3AEX - chains A and B; structure by X-ray diffraction, 2.10 A resolution.

Chain A (and B):
Name: Threonine synthase
Organism: Thermus thermophilus
Notes: EC 4.2.3.1; chain B of this document is another copy of the same molecule, construct and numbering; everything in this record applies to it too
UniProt: Q5SL02 (Q5SL02_THET8); residues 1-351 here = UniProt positions 1-351
Chain sequence (351 residues; numbered 1 to 351; the number before each row is that of its first residue):
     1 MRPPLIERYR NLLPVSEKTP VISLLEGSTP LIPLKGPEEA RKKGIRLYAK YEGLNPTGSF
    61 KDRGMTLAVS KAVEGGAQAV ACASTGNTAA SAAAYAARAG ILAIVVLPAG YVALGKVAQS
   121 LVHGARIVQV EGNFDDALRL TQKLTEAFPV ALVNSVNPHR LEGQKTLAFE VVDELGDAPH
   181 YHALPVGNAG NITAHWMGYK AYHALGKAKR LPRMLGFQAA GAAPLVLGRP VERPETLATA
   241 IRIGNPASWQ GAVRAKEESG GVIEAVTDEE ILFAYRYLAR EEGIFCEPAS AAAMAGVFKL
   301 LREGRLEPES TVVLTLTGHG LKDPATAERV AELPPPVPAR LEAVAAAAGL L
Ligand contacts: AN7 ((3E)-4-{3-hydroxy-2-methyl-5-[(phosphonooxy)methyl]pyridin-4-yl}-2-oxobut-3-enoic acid): F60, K61, A83, S84, T85, G86, N87, T88, K116, F134, P185, V186, G187, N188, A189, G190, N191, A240, I241, I243, E287, A289, S290, T317, G318

Chain A / chain B interface:
Pairs across the interface (142; chain A residue first):
  M1(A) - L31(B)
  M1(A) - E174(B)
  R2(A) - E174(B)
  L24(A) - I32(B)
  L24(A) - E282(B)
  L24(A) - G283(B)
  L24(A) - I284(B)  hydrophobic
  L25(A) - P30(B)  hydrophobic
  L25(A) - L31(B)
  L25(A) - I32(B)  hydrophobic
  S28(A) - M1(B)
  P30(A) - R2(B)
  P30(A) - L25(B)  hydrophobic
  L31(A) - L25(B)
  I32(A) - L24(B)
  I32(A) - L25(B)  hydrophobic
  I32(A) - R98(B)
  P33(A) - R98(B)  hydrogen bond (backbone-side chain)
  K35(A) - A97(B)  hydrogen bond (side chain-backbone)
  K35(A) - R98(B)  hydrogen bond (side chain-backbone)
  Y51(A) - P56(B)
  L54(A) - L54(B)
  L54(A) - N55(B)
  L54(A) - P56(B)  hydrophobic
  N55(A) - L54(B)
  P56(A) - Y51(B)
  P56(A) - L54(B)  hydrophobic
  P56(A) - H319(B)  hydrogen bond (backbone-side chain)
  A94(A) - G283(B)
  A97(A) - K35(B)  hydrogen bond (backbone-side chain)
  A97(A) - A279(B)
  A97(A) - R280(B)
  A97(A) - E281(B)
  A97(A) - G283(B)
  R98(A) - I32(B)
  R98(A) - P33(B)  hydrogen bond (side chain-backbone)
  R98(A) - K35(B)  hydrogen bond (backbone-side chain)
  R98(A) - E282(B)  salt bridge
  I104(A) - A348(B)  hydrophobic
  I104(A) - L350(B)  hydrophobic
  A109(A) - P336(B)  hydrophobic
  L114(A) - P324(B)  hydrophobic
  G115(A) - L321(B)
  A118(A) - P324(B)
  A118(A) - A327(B)  hydrophobic
  Q119(A) - F285(B)
  Q119(A) - L321(B)
  L121(A) - R280(B)  hydrogen bond (backbone-side chain)
  L121(A) - A331(B)
  L121(A) - E332(B)
  L121(A) - L333(B)
  V122(A) - Y275(B)  hydrophobic
  V122(A) - A279(B)
  V122(A) - R280(B)  hydrogen bond (backbone-side chain)
  V122(A) - F285(B)  hydrophobic
  H123(A) - A279(B)  hydrogen bond (side chain-backbone)
  H123(A) - R280(B)
  H123(A) - G283(B)
  H123(A) - F285(B)
  G124(A) - R280(B)
  R126(A) - A348(B)  hydrogen bond (side chain-backbone)
  I127(A) - L333(B)  hydrophobic
  I127(A) - P334(B)
  V128(A) - V337(B)  hydrophobic
  V128(A) - V344(B)  hydrophobic
  V128(A) - A347(B)  hydrophobic
  V128(A) - A348(B)
  Q129(A) - L333(B)
  Q129(A) - P334(B)  hydrogen bond (side chain-backbone)
  Q129(A) - P336(B)
  Q129(A) - V337(B)  hydrogen bond (backbone-backbone)
  V130(A) - V337(B)
  V130(A) - V344(B)  hydrophobic
  E131(A) - P336(B)
  E131(A) - V337(B)  hydrogen bond (backbone-backbone)
  L140(A) - A339(B)
  L140(A) - R340(B)
  L140(A) - L341(B)
  K143(A) - L341(B)
  L144(A) - L341(B)
  L144(A) - A345(B)  hydrophobic
  L144(A) - L350(B)  hydrophobic
  F148(A) - A345(B)  hydrophobic
  F148(A) - L350(B)
  F148(A) - L351(B)  hydrophobic
  Y275(A) - V122(B)  hydrophobic
  R276(A) - V122(B)  hydrogen bond (side chain-backbone)
  R276(A) - G124(B)
  A279(A) - A97(B)
  A279(A) - V122(B)
  A279(A) - H123(B)  hydrogen bond (backbone-side chain)
  R280(A) - A97(B)
  R280(A) - V122(B)
  R280(A) - H123(B)
  E281(A) - A97(B)
  E282(A) - L24(B)
  E282(A) - R98(B)  salt bridge
  G283(A) - L24(B)
  G283(A) - A94(B)
  G283(A) - A97(B)
  G283(A) - H123(B)
  I284(A) - H123(B)
  F285(A) - Q119(B)
  F285(A) - V122(B)  hydrophobic
  F285(A) - H123(B)
  H319(A) - P56(B)  hydrogen bond (side chain-backbone)
  L321(A) - G115(B)
  L321(A) - Q119(B)
  L321(A) - L321(B)  hydrophobic
  L321(A) - K322(B)
  K322(A) - L321(B)
  P324(A) - L114(B)  hydrophobic
  P324(A) - A118(B)  hydrophobic
  A327(A) - A118(B)
  A331(A) - L121(B)
  L333(A) - L121(B)  hydrophobic
  L333(A) - I127(B)  hydrophobic
  L333(A) - Q129(B)
  P334(A) - I127(B)
  P334(A) - Q129(B)  hydrogen bond (backbone-side chain)
  P336(A) - A109(B)  hydrophobic
  P336(A) - Q129(B)
  P336(A) - E131(B)
  V337(A) - Q129(B)  hydrogen bond (backbone-backbone)
  V337(A) - V130(B)
  V337(A) - E131(B)  hydrogen bond (backbone-backbone)
  P338(A) - E131(B)
  A339(A) - E131(B)
  A339(A) - L140(B)
  R340(A) - L140(B)
  L341(A) - L140(B)
  L341(A) - K143(B)
  L341(A) - L144(B)
  V344(A) - V128(B)  hydrophobic
  V344(A) - V130(B)  hydrophobic
  A345(A) - F148(B)  hydrophobic
  A347(A) - V128(B)
  A348(A) - R126(B)  hydrogen bond (backbone-side chain)
  A348(A) - V128(B)
  L350(A) - I104(B)  hydrophobic
  L350(A) - L144(B)  hydrophobic
  L350(A) - F148(B)
Other interface residues (no listed pair), chain A (77 interface residues in all): R8, L34, T57, G100, V106, V117, E174, E328, V330, P335, G349, L351
Other interface residues (no listed pair), chain B (79 interface residues in all): L34, Y48, T57, G100, V106, V117, A147, L175, R276, E328, V330, P335, P338, G349

Overview:
77 residues of chain A face 79 of chain B across their interface, with 21 hydrogen bonds and 2 salt bridges.
Among the polar pairs are R98(A)-E282(B), P33(A)-R98(B) and K35(A)-A97(B). Ligands of chain A: compound AN7.
Both chains are Threonine synthase (Thermus thermophilus). Entry 3AEX (Catalytic intermediate analogue of
threonine synthase from Thermus thermophilus HB8) was determined by X-ray diffraction (same publication as
3AEY).
